1RMF - chains L and H; structure by X-ray diffraction, 2.80 A resolution.

Chain L:
Name: IGG2A-kappa R6.5 fab (light chain)
Source organism: Mus musculus
Notes: antibody fragment or engineered binder
Amino-acid sequence (219 residues; numbered 1 to 219; the number before each row is that of its first residue):
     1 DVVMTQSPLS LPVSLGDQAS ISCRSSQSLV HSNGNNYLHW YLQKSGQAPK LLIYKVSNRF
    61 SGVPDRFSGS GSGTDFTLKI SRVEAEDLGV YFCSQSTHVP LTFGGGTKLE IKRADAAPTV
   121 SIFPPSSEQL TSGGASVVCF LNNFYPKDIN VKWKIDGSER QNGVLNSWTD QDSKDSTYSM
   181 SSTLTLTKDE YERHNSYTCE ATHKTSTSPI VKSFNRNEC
Differences from the reference sequence: conflict Ser7 (Thr in S16112), Asn36 (Thr in S16112), His39 (Tyr in S16112), Ser45 (Pro in S16112), Ala48 (Ser in S16112), Leu51 (Pro in S16112), Lys55 (Arg in S16112), Ser94 (Phe in S16112), Ser96 (Gly in S16112), Leu101 (Tyr in S16112), Lys108 (Arg in S16112)
Disulfide bonds: Cys139-Cys199

Chain H:
Name: IGG2A-kappa R6.5 fab (heavy chain)
Source organism: Mus musculus
Notes: antibody fragment or engineered binder
Amino-acid sequence (216 residues; each row starts with the number of its first residue):
     1 QVQLQQSGPE LVRPGVSVKI SCKGSGYTFI DYAIHWVKES HAKSLEWIGV ISAYSGDTNY
    61 NQKFKGKATM TVDKSSNTAY LELARLTSED SAIYYCARGG WLLLSFDYWG QGTTLTVSSA
   121 KTTAPSVTPL APVCGDTTGS SVTLGVLVKG YFPEPVTLTW NSGSLSSGVH TFPAVLQSDL
   181 YTLSSSVTVT SSTWPSQSIT CNVAHPASST KVDKKI
Differences from the reference sequence: conflict Gln6 (Glu5 in 2852989), Ile30 (Thr29 in 2852989), Ala33 (Pro32 in 2852989), Ile34 (Met33 in 2852989), Glu39 (Gln38 in 2852989), Ala53 (Thr52 in 2852989), Ser55 (Tyr54 in 2852989), Asp57 (Asn56 in 2852989), Gln62 (Arg61 in 2852989), Lys63 (Asn62 in 2852989), Asn77 (Ser76 in 2852989), Leu81 (Met80 in 2852989), Leu103 (Asn99 in 2852989), Ser105 (Gly in 2852989), Asp107 (Ala in 2852989), Thr114 (Leu in 2852989), Leu115 (Val in 2852989), Ser119 (Ala in 2852989), Thr128 (Tyr in 2852989), Val146 (Cys in 2852989); insertion (99-101)
Disulfide bonds: Cys22-Cys96

Interface between chain L and chain H:
Pairs across the interface - 67 pairs, chain L then chain H:
  Asp1(L) - Gln62(H)  hydrogen bond
  Asn36(L) - Leu104(H)
  Tyr37(L) - Leu102(H)  hydrophobic
  Tyr37(L) - Leu104(H)  hydrophobic
  His39(L) - Leu104(H)
  His39(L) - Ser105(H)  hydrogen bond
  Tyr41(L) - Ser105(H)  hydrogen bond
  Tyr41(L) - Phe106(H)  hydrogen bond (side chain-backbone)
  Tyr41(L) - Trp109(H)
  Gln43(L) - Glu39(H)
  Gln43(L) - Tyr95(H)  hydrogen bond
  Gln47(L) - Tyr95(H)  hydrogen bond (backbone-side chain)
  Ala48(L) - Tyr95(H)  hydrophobic
  Ala48(L) - Gly110(H)
  Pro49(L) - Tyr95(H)
  Pro49(L) - Trp109(H)  hydrogen bond (backbone-side chain)
  Leu51(L) - Leu104(H)
  Leu51(L) - Phe106(H)
  Tyr54(L) - Leu102(H)
  Tyr54(L) - Leu103(H)  hydrophobic
  Tyr54(L) - Leu104(H)
  Lys55(L) - Leu104(H)
  Phe60(L) - Asp107(H)
  Phe60(L) - Tyr108(H)
  Phe92(L) - Lys43(H)
  Phe92(L) - Leu45(H)  hydrophobic
  Ser96(L) - Ser105(H)
  Pro100(L) - Trp47(H)  hydrophobic
  Leu101(L) - Trp47(H)
  Phe103(L) - Leu45(H)
  Phe103(L) - Phe106(H)  hydrophobic
  Gly104(L) - Ser44(H)
  Ser121(L) - Val133(H)
  Ile122(L) - Val133(H)
  Ile122(L) - Cys134(H)
  Phe123(L) - Leu130(H)
  Phe123(L) - Ala131(H)
  Phe123(L) - Val133(H)
  Phe123(L) - Thr143(H)
  Pro124(L) - Val133(H)
  Ser126(L) - Thr128(H)
  Ser126(L) - Pro129(H)
  Glu128(L) - Val127(H)
  Glu128(L) - Thr128(H)
  Glu128(L) - Pro129(H)
  Ser136(L) - Leu147(H)
  Val138(L) - Leu130(H)  hydrophobic
  Val138(L) - Leu147(H)  hydrophobic
  Phe140(L) - Phe172(H)  hydrophobic
  Phe140(L) - Ser184(H)
  Phe140(L) - Ser186(H)
  Asn142(L) - His170(H)
  Asn142(L) - Phe172(H)
  Asn142(L) - Ser186(H)
  Asn143(L) - His170(H)  hydrogen bond
  Leu165(L) - Val175(H)  hydrophobic
  Leu165(L) - Gln177(H)
  Ser167(L) - Phe172(H)
  Ser167(L) - Pro173(H)  hydrogen bond (side chain-backbone)
  Trp168(L) - Pro173(H)
  Thr169(L) - Thr171(H)
  Thr169(L) - Phe172(H)
  Ser179(L) - His170(H)
  Ser179(L) - Phe172(H)
  Met180(L) - Phe172(H)
  Ser181(L) - Phe172(H)
  Ser213(L) - Cys134(H)
Other interface residues (no listed pair), chain L (45 interface residues in all): Asn33, Asn35, Val99, Gly105, Gln129, Asn166, Lys212
Other interface residues (no listed pair), chain H (44 interface residues in all): Val37, Glu46, Asn61, Gln111, Pro132, Thr137, Leu144, Gly145, Lys149, Thr182, Ser185

In short:
The interface between chain L and chain H involves 45 residues on one side and 44 on the other, with 9
hydrogen bonds. Polar pairs include Asp1(L)-Gln62(H), His39(L)-Ser105(H) and Tyr41(L)-Ser105(H).
Chain L is IGG2A-kappa R6.5 fab (light chain) and chain H is IGG2A-kappa R6.5 fab (heavy chain), both from Mus
musculus; the structure, Structures of a monoclonal anti-icam-1 antibody R6.5 fragment at 2.8 angstroms
resolution, was determined by X-ray diffraction.
